2JEF - chains A and P of the 3 polymer chains in the assembly; structure by X-ray diffraction, 2.17 A resolution.

[Chain A]
Protein: DNA polymerase IV
Source organism: Sulfolobus solfataricus
Notes: EC 2.7.7.7
Reference sequence: Q97W02 (DPO42_SULSO); numbering as in UniProt (aligned over 1-352)
Chain sequence (358 residues; row label = number of the first residue in the row; numbers below 1 keep their minus sign (His-5 is residue -5)):
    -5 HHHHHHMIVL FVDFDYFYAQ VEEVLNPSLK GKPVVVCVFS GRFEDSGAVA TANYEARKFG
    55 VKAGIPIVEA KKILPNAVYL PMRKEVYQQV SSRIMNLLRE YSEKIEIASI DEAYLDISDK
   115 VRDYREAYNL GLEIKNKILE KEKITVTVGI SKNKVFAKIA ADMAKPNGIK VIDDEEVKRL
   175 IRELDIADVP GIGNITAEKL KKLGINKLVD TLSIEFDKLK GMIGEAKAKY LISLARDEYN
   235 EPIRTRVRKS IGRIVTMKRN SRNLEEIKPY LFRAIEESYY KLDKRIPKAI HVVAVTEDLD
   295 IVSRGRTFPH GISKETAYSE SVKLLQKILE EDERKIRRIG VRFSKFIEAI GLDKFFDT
Unresolved in the structure: -5 to -1, 343-352
UniProt features mapped onto this chain:
  - active site: Glu106
  - binding site (Mg(2+)): Asp7, Asp105
  - site: Tyr12 (Substrate discrimination)
  - mutagenesis: Asp105 to Glu106 (Loss of function), Glu342 to Thr352 (Almost complete loss of interaction with PCNA)
Ion coordination: Ca2+ site 1: Asp7, Asp105, Glu106 (together with 2'-deoxyguanosine-5'-triphosphate); Ca2+ site 2: Asp7, Phe8, Asp105 (together with 2'-deoxyguanosine-5'-triphosphate); Ca2+ site 3: Ala181, Ile186
Small-molecule neighbours: 2'-deoxyguanosine-5'-triphosphate (DGT): Asp7, Phe8, Asp9, Tyr10, Phe11, Tyr12, Val32, Ala44, Thr45, Tyr48, Arg51, Ala57, Gly58, Met76, Asp105, Lys159

[Chain P]
Molecule: 14-nt DNA strand
Sequence (14 nucleotides; numbered 1 to 14; the number before each row is that of its first residue):
     1 GGGGGAAGGA TTCC
Modified / non-standard residues: DOC (2',3'-dideoxycytidine-5'-monophosphate) at position 14

[How chain A and chain P interact]
Contacting residue pairs - 27 pairs, chain A then chain P:
  Ser103(A) - DOC_14(P)  sugar contact
  Asp105(A) - DOC_14(P)  sugar contact
  Glu106(A) - DOC_14(P)  sugar contact
  Lys152(A) - DOC_14(P)  salt bridge to the phosphate
  Pro184(A) - DC13(P)  phosphate contact
  Gly185(A) - DT12(P)  phosphate contact
  Gly185(A) - DC13(P)  hydrogen bond to the phosphate
  Ile186(A) - DT12(P)  phosphate contact
  Ile186(A) - DC13(P)  hydrogen bond to the phosphate
  Gly187(A) - DT12(P)  hydrogen bond to the phosphate
  Gly187(A) - DC13(P)  phosphate contact
  Asn188(A) - DT12(P)  phosphate contact
  Ile189(A) - DT11(P)  phosphate contact
  Ile189(A) - DT12(P)  hydrogen bond to the phosphate
  Thr190(A) - DT11(P)  hydrogen bond to the phosphate
  Thr190(A) - DT12(P)  hydrogen bond to the phosphate
  Lys193(A) - DT11(P)  salt bridge to the phosphate
  Val296(A) - DG9(P)  phosphate contact
  Ser297(A) - DG8(P)  sugar contact
  Ser297(A) - DG9(P)  hydrogen bond to the phosphate
  Arg298(A) - DG8(P)  phosphate contact
  Arg298(A) - DG9(P)  salt bridge to the phosphate
  Gly299(A) - DG8(P)  hydrogen bond to the phosphate
  Arg300(A) - DA7(P)  phosphate contact
  Thr301(A) - DA7(P)  hydrogen bond to the phosphate
  Lys321(A) - DG8(P)  salt bridge to the phosphate
  Lys339(A) - DA6(P)  salt bridge to the phosphate
Interface residues without a listed pair, chain A (24 interface residues in all): Ile104, Val183, Ala191, Ile295

[Summary]
24 residues of chain A and 8 residues of chain P are in contact, with 9 hydrogen bonds and 5 salt bridges.
Polar pairs include Gly185(A)-DC13(P), Ile186(A)-DC13(P) and Gly187(A)-DT12(P). Ligands of chain A:
2'-deoxyguanosine-5'-triphosphate.
Chain A is DNA polymerase IV (Sulfolobus solfataricus) and chain P is a 14-nt DNA strand; the structure, The
Molecular Basis of Selectivity of Nucleotide Triphosphate Incorporation Opposite O6-Benzylguanine by
Sulfolobus solfataricus DNA Polymerase ..., was determined by X-ray diffraction (same publication as 2JEG,
2JEI and 2JEJ).
